PDB entry 9F75 | electron microscopy, 3.00 A resolution | chains E and F of the 7 polymer chains in the assembly

[Chain E (and F)]
Name: Large T antigen
Source organism: Betapolyomavirus macacae
Notes: EC 3.6.4.-; chain F of this document is another copy of the same molecule, construct and numbering; everything in this record applies to it too
UniProt: P03070 (LT_SV40); residues 266-627 here = UniProt positions 266-627
Sequence (362 residues; each row starts with the number of its first residue):
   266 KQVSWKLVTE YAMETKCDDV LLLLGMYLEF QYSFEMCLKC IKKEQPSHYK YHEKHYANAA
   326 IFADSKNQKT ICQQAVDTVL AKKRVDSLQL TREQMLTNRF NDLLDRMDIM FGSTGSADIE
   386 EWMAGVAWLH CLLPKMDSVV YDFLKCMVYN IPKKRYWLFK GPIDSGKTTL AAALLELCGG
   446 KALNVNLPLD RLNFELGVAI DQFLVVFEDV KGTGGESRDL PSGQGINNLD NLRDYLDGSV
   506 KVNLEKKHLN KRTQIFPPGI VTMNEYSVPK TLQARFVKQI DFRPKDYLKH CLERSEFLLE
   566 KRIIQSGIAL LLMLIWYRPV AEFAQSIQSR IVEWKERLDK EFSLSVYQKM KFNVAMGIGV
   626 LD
Ligand contacts: ATP (adenosine-5'-triphosphate): Trp393, Leu397, Pro427, Ile428, Asp429, Ser430, Gly431, Lys432, Thr433, Thr434, Asn529, Arg548, Pro549, Lys550, Asp551, Leu553, Lys554, Leu557
Swiss-Prot annotation at these positions:
  - binding site (Zn(2+)): Cys302, Cys305, His313, His317
  - binding site (ATP): Gly426 to Thr433

[Interface between chain E and chain F]
Residue-residue contacts - 35 pairs, chain E then chain F:
  Asp284(E) with Arg349(F), salt bridge
  Leu286(E) with Ala346(F)
  Gly290(E) with Ala346(F); Val350(F)
  Met291(E) with Val350(F); Gln354(F), hydrogen bond
  Leu293(E) with Thr343(F)
  Glu294(E) with Val350(F)
  Lys304(E) with Gln354(F), hydrogen bond
  Gln310(E) with Gln354(F)
  Asp329(E) with Lys271(F), salt bridge
  Ser330(E) with Gln339(F), hydrogen bond (backbone-side chain)
  Lys331(E) with Gln267(F); Trp270(F); Gln339(F)
  Asn332(E) with Gln339(F), hydrogen bond (backbone-side chain)
  Gln333(E) with Gln339(F), hydrogen bond (backbone-side chain)
  Lys334(E) with Asp342(F)
  Asp429(E) with Arg498(F), salt bridge
  Ala437(E) with Val505(F), hydrophobic
  Lys446(E) with Asn508(F); Thr518(F)
  Lys512(E) with His513(F)
  His513(E) with His513(F)
  Glu561(E) with Lys419(F), salt bridge
  Leu564(E) with Pro417(F)
  Glu565(E) with Ile416(F); Pro417(F); Lys419(F), salt bridge
  Arg567(E) with Asn415(F), hydrogen bond (side chain-backbone); Pro417(F); Gly503(F), hydrogen bond (side chain-backbone); Ser504(F); Ile520(F)
  Gln570(E) with Val505(F)
Other interface residues (no listed pair), chain E (27 interface residues in all): Leu287, Leu289, Ser312
Other interface residues (no listed pair), chain F (26 interface residues in all): Leu345, Leu353, Arg420, Arg517

[Overview]
27 residues of chain E and 26 residues of chain F are in contact, with 7 hydrogen bonds and 5 salt bridges.
Polar contacts include Asp284(E)-Arg349(F), Asp329(E)-Lys271(F) and Asp429(E)-Arg498(F). Bound to chain E:
ATP.
Chain E and chain F are both Large T antigen (Betapolyomavirus macacae); the structure, Active SV40 LTAg
complex with DNA (3D variability component_000, frame_019), was determined by electron microscopy (same
publication as 9EVH, 9EVP, 9F3T, 9F3U, 9F5I, 9F73 and 14 further entries).
